Entry 6GSA (electron microscopy, 4.20 A resolution (low resolution: residue-level contacts below are approximate; hydrogen-bond / salt-bridge calls are withheld)); this record covers chains C and D of the 5 polymer chains in the assembly.

# Chain C
Protein: Suppressor of kinetochore protein 1
From: Saccharomyces cerevisiae
Reference sequence: P52286 (SKP1_YEAST); residues 2-194 here = UniProt positions 2-194
Chain sequence (197 residues; each row starts with the number of its first residue; numbering starts at 0):
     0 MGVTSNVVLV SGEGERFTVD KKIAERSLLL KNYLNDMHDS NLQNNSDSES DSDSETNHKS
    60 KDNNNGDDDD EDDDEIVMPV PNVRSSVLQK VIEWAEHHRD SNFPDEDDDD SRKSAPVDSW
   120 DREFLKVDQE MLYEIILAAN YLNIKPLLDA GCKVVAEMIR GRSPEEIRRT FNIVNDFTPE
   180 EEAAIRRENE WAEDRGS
Unresolved in the structure: 0-3, 39-74, 190-196
Construct notes: initiating methionine (0); expression tag (1, 195-196)

# Chain D
Protein: Centromere DNA-binding protein complex CBF3 subunit C
From: Saccharomyces cerevisiae
Reference sequence: P35203 (CBF3C_YEAST); residues 2-478 here = UniProt positions 2-478
Chain sequence (519 residues; each row starts with the number of its first residue; numbering starts at 0):
     0 MGPSFNPVRF LELPIDIRKE VYFHLDGNFC GAHPYPIDIL YKSNDVELPG KPSYKRSKRS
    60 KKLLRYMYPV FATYLNIFEY SPQLIEKWLE YAFWLRYDCL VLDCFKVNHL YDGTLIDALE
   120 WTYLDNELRL AYFNKASMLE VWYTFKEYKK WVIDSVAFDE LDLLNVSNIQ FNIDNLTPQL
   180 VDKCLSILEQ KDLFATIGEV QFGQDEEVGE EKDVDVSGAN SDENSSPSST IKNKKRSASK
   240 RSHSDNGNVG ATHNQLTSIS VIRTIRSMES MKSLRKITVR GEKLYELLIN FHGFRDNPGK
   300 TISYIVKRRI NEIRLSRMNQ ISRTGLADFT RWDNLQKLVL SRVAYIDLNS IVFPKNFKSL
   360 TMKRVSKIKW WNIEENILKE LKVDKRTFKS LYIKEDDSKF TKFFNLRHTR IKELDKSEIN
   420 QITYLRCQAI VWLSFRTLNH IKLQNVSEVF NNIIVPRALF DSKRVEIYRC EKISQVLVIG
   480 SRSGSENLYF QGSKRRWKKN FIAVSAANRF KKISSSGAL
Unresolved in the structure: 0-3, 31-87, 157-163, 203-256, 483-518
Construct notes: initiating methionine (0); expression tag (1, 479-518)
What the authors report for this chain:
  - mutagenesis - R307A/R308A/R330A: decreased binding to DNA

# Chain C / chain D interface
Contacting residue pairs (50):
  Asn101(C) - Arg406(D)
  Phe102(C) - Asn404(D)
  Asp104(C) - Tyr467(D)
  Asp106(C) - Tyr467(D)
  Asp107(C) - Gln443(D)
  Asp107(C) - Tyr467(D)
  Asp109(C) - Lys362(D)
  Asp109(C) - Gln443(D)
  Ser110(C) - Arg468(D)
  Arg111(C) - Phe22(D)
  Arg111(C) - His23(D)
  Gln128(C) - Phe4(D)
  Gln128(C) - Asn5(D)
  Glu129(C) - Arg8(D)
  Tyr132(C) - Phe9(D)
  Ile135(C) - Ile16(D)
  Leu136(C) - Ile16(D)
  Asn139(C) - Asp15(D)
  Asn139(C) - Ile16(D)
  Asp148(C) - His23(D)
  Cys151(C) - Glu19(D)
  Cys151(C) - Val20(D)
  Cys151(C) - His23(D)
  Lys152(C) - His23(D)
  Val154(C) - Val20(D)
  Ala155(C) - Val20(D)
  Ala155(C) - Leu24(D)
  Arg159(C) - His23(D)
  Arg159(C) - Leu24(D)
  Arg159(C) - Asn27(D)
  Arg159(C) - Phe28(D)
  Arg159(C) - Cys29(D)
  Arg159(C) - Gly30(D)
  Arg161(C) - Phe4(D)
  Arg161(C) - Asp97(D)
  Arg161(C) - Leu99(D)
  Glu164(C) - Tyr90(D)
  Arg167(C) - Trp93(D)
  Arg167(C) - Asp97(D)
  Arg168(C) - Trp93(D)
  Phe170(C) - Tyr96(D)
  Ile172(C) - Leu10(D)
  Ile172(C) - Cys98(D)
  Asp175(C) - Trp150(D)
  Asp175(C) - Asp153(D)
  Phe176(C) - Trp150(D)
  Ile184(C) - Phe92(D)
  Ile184(C) - Tyr96(D)
  Glu187(C) - Phe92(D)
  Asn188(C) - Phe92(D)
Also at the interface, not in a pair above, chain C (38 interface residues in all): Pro103, Asp108, Ser113, Met157, Ile158, Pro163, Asn171
Also at the interface, not in a pair above, chain D (36 interface residues in all): Pro6, Leu12, Leu101, Phe403, Glu465

# Summary
The interface between chain C and chain D involves 38 residues on one side and 36 on the other. From the
paper: R307A/R308A/R330A of chain D reduce binding to DNA.
Here chain C is Suppressor of kinetochore protein 1 and chain D is Centromere DNA-binding protein complex CBF3
subunit C, both from Saccharomyces cerevisiae. Entry 6GSA (Core Centromere Binding Factor 3 (CBF3) with
monomeric Ndc10) was determined by electron microscopy (same publication as 6FE8).
